Entry 4I6J (X-ray diffraction, 2.70 A resolution); this record covers chains A and B of the 3 polymer chains in the assembly.

== Chain A ==
Molecule: Cryptochrome-2
Source organism: Mus musculus
UniProtKB: Q9R194 (CRY2_MOUSE); residues 1-544 here = UniProt positions 1-544
Chain sequence (544 residues; each row starts with the number of its first residue):
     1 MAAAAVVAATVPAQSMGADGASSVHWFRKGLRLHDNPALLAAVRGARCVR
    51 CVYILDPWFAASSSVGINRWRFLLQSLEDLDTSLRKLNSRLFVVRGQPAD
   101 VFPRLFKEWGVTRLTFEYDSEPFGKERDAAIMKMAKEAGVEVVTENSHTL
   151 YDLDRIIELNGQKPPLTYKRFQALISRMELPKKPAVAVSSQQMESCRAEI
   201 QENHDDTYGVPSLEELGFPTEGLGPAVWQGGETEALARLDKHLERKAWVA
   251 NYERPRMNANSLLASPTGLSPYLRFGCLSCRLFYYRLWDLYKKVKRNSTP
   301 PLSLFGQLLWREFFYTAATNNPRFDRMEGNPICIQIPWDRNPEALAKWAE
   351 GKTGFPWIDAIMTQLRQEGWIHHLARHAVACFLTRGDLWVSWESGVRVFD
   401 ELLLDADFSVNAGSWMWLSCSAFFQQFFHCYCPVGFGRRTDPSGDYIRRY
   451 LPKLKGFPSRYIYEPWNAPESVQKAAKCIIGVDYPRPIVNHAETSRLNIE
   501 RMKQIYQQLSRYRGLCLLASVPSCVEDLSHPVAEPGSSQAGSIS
Disordered / not traced: 1-20, 252-255, 528-544
Curated features (UniProtKB/Swiss-Prot):
  - binding site (FAD): S270, Q307, H373, D405 to D407
  - modified residue (Phosphoserine): S89, S265, S298
  - cross-link (Glycyl lysine isopeptide (Lys-Gly)): K29 (interchain with G-Cter in ubiquitin), K125 (interchain with G-Cter in ubiquitin), K241 (interchain with G-Cter in ubiquitin), K347 (interchain with G-Cter in ubiquitin), K474 (interchain with G-Cter in ubiquitin), K503 (interchain with G-Cter in ubiquitin)
From the paper describing this entry:
  - conformationally variable residues (side-chain flip): H373
  - mutagenesis - D339R, R496A: unchanged binding to F-box/LRR-repeat protein 3 (chain B)
  - mutagenesis - D339R: decreased binding to PER1

== Chain B ==
Molecule: F-box/LRR-repeat protein 3
Source organism: Homo sapiens
UniProtKB: Q9UKT7 (FBXL3_HUMAN); residue numbers follow UniProt; this construct covers 1-428
Chain sequence (428 residues; row label = number of the first residue in the row):
     1 MKRGGRDSDRNSSEEGTAEKSKKLRTTNEHSQTCDWGNLLQDIILQVFKY
    51 LPLLDRAHASQVCRNWNQVFHMPDLWRCFEFELNQPATSYLKATHPELIK
   101 QIIKRHSNHLQYVSFKVDSSKESAEAACDILSQLVNCSLKTLGLISTARP
   151 SFMDLPKSHFISALTVVFVNSKSLSSLKIDDTPVDDPSLKVLVANNSDTL
   201 KLLKMSSCPHVSPAGILCVADQCHGLRELALNYHLLSDELLLALSSEKHV
   251 RLEHLRIDVVSENPGQTHFHTIQKSSWDAFIRHSPKVNLVMYFFLYEEEF
   301 DPFFRYEIPATHLYFGRSVSKDVLGRVGMTCPRLVELVVCANGLRPLDEE
   351 LIRIAERCKNLSAIGLGECEVSCSAFVEFVKMCGGRLSQLSIMEEVLIPD
   401 QKYSLEQIHWEVSKHLGRVWFPDMMPTW
Disordered / not traced: 1-34
From the paper describing this entry:
  - mutagenesis - Y90A, D181A: unchanged binding to Cryptochrome-2 (chain A)

== Interface between chain A and chain B ==
Inter-chain disulfides: C430(A)-C340(B)
Pairs across the interface (96):
  Q172(A) with M424(B)
  P301(A) with E406(B)
  S303(A) with E406(B)
  Q307(A) with T427(B); W428(B), hydrogen bond (backbone-side chain)
  W310(A) with M424(B), hydrophobic; M425(B); P426(B); T427(B)
  R311(A) with W428(B)
  F314(A) with P426(B), hydrophobic
  P337(A) with L91(B), hydrophobic; T147(B)
  W338(A) with Y90(B)
  D339(A) with T88(B); Y90(B); S119(B), hydrogen bond; A148(B); R149(B), salt bridge
  R340(A) with P86(B), hydrogen bond (side chain-backbone); A87(B); T88(B), hydrogen bond (backbone-backbone); S89(B), hydrogen bond (side chain-backbone); Y90(B); R149(B)
  N341(A) with R149(B)
  H373(A) with T427(B)
  R376(A) with W428(B), hydrogen bond (side chain-backbone)
  H377(A) with M425(B); P426(B), hydrogen bond (side chain-backbone); W428(B)
  W389(A) with T147(B)
  S391(A) with Y90(B)
  E393(A) with Y90(B)
  S394(A) with Y90(B), hydrogen bond
  D405(A) with W428(B)
  V410(A) with W428(B), hydrophobic
  S414(A) with W428(B), hydrogen bond (side chain-backbone)
  W417(A) with M424(B); M425(B); P426(B)
  Q426(A) with S391(B)
  F428(A) with Y314(B), hydrogen bond (backbone-side chain); V338(B), hydrophobic; V339(B); C340(B); L366(B); S391(B)
  H429(A) with G367(B); M393(B); D423(B)
  C430(A) with G316(B); R317(B); C340(B), disulfide
  Y431(A) with M425(B)
  C432(A) with R317(B), hydrogen bond
  F436(A) with E368(B)
  R439(A) with G343(B), hydrogen bond (side chain-backbone); E368(B), salt bridge
  N467(A) with G265(B)
  N490(A) with S261(B), hydrogen bond (side chain-backbone); E262(B)
  H491(A) with R317(B)
  A492(A) with V260(B); S261(B); F294(B)
  E493(A) with S207(B); V260(B)
  S495(A) with F294(B)
  R496(A) with D181(B), salt bridge; S207(B); D258(B), salt bridge; V260(B); F294(B)
  L497(A) with D181(B)
  I499(A) with Y314(B), hydrophobic
  E500(A) with R256(B), salt bridge
  R501(A) with S146(B), hydrogen bond (side chain-backbone); T147(B), hydrogen bond (side chain-backbone); A148(B), hydrogen bond (side chain-backbone)
  K503(A) with R256(B); Y292(B), hydrogen bond
  Q504(A) with I145(B)
  L515(A) with H254(B); N288(B); H312(B)
  C516(A) with H312(B); E336(B)
  L517(A) with Y292(B); E336(B), hydrogen bond (backbone-side chain); V338(B), hydrophobic
  L518(A) with E336(B), hydrogen bond (backbone-side chain); I364(B); G365(B); Q389(B)
  A519(A) with Q389(B)
Also at the interface, not in a pair above, chain A (57 interface residues in all): Y168, K169, S270, G306, M327, E328, L418, Q425
Also at the interface, not in a pair above, chain B (59 interface residues in all): K92, S206, N263, V290, Y296, A341, N342, L344, A363, C369, F421
The authors on this interface:
  - pairs named by the authors: Q307(A)-W428(B) (backbone contact), W310(A)-P426(B), H373(A)-T427(B), R376(A)-W428(B) (hydrogen bond), S414(A)-W428(B) (hydrogen bond)
  - hot spots on chain A (mutagenesis) - F428D, I499D, L517D: abolished binding to F-box/LRR-repeat protein 3 (chain B)
  - interface residues, chain B: M425(B), W428(B)
  - hot spots on chain B (mutagenesis) - W428A: decreased binding to Cryptochrome-2 (chain A)
  - hot spots on chain B (mutagenesis) - Y292A, Y314A, E336A: abolished binding to Cryptochrome-2 (chain A)

== In short ==
57 residues of chain A and 59 residues of chain B are in contact, with 1 disulfide bond, 19 hydrogen bonds and
5 salt bridges. Among the polar pairs are D339(A)-R149(B), R439(A)-E368(B) and R496(A)-D181(B). The authors
report a backbone contact between Q307(A) and W428(B); contacts between W310(A) and P426(B) and H373(A) and
T427(B); hydrogen bonds between R376(A) and W428(B) and S414(A) and W428(B). From the paper: F428D, I499D and
L517D of chain A abolish binding to F-box/LRR-repeat protein 3 (chain B); interface residues M425(B) and
W428(B); 11 substitutions were tested in all.
Chain A is Cryptochrome-2 (Mus musculus) and chain B is F-box/LRR-repeat protein 3 (Homo sapiens); the
structure, A ubiquitin ligase-substrate complex, was determined by X-ray diffraction together with 4I6E and
4I6G from the same study.
